Entry 6DLY (X-ray diffraction, 2.10 A resolution); this record covers chains A and B of the 4 polymer chains in the assembly.

== Chain A (and B) ==
Name: Beta sliding clamp
Organism: Mycobacterium marinum (strain ATCC BAA-535 / M)
Notes: chain B of this document is another copy of the same molecule, construct and numbering; everything in this record applies to it too
UniProtKB: B2HI47 (B2HI47_MYCMM); residues -1 to 400 here correspond to UniProt positions 1-402 (UniProt number = residue number + 2)
Chain sequence (410 residues; numbered -9 to 400; the number before each row is that of its first residue; numbers below 1 keep their minus sign (Met-9 is residue -9)):
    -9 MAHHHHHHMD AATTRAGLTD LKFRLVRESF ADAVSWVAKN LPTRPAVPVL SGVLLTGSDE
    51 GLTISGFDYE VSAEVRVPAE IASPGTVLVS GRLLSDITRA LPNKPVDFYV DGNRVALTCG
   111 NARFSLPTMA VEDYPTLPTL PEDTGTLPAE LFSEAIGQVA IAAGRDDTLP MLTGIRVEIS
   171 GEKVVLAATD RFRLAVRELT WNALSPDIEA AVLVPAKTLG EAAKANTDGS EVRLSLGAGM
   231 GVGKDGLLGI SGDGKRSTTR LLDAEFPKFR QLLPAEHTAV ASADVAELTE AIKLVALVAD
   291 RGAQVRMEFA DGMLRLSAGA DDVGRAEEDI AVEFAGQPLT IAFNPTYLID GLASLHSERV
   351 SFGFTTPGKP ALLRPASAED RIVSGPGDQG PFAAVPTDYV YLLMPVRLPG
Unresolved in the structure: -9 to 8, 216-219, 367-377, 399-400 (chain B: -9 to 8, 215-217, 374-377, 400)
Differences from the reference sequence: initiating methionine (-9); expression tag (-8 to -2)

== Chain A / chain B interface ==
Contacting residue pairs (45):
  Leu83(A) - Leu287(B)
  Leu83(A) - Val313(B)
  Asp86(A) - Leu287(B)
  Ile87(A) - Leu284(B)
  Ile87(A) - Leu287(B)
  Ala90(A) - Leu284(B)  hydrophobic
  Pro92(A) - Glu318(B)
  Arg104(A) - Asp311(B)  hydrogen bond (side chain-backbone)
  Arg104(A) - Gly314(B)
  Asn111(A) - Glu318(B)
  Asn111(A) - Asp319(B)  hydrogen bond (side chain-backbone)
  Ala112(A) - Glu317(B)
  Arg113(A) - Ala316(B)
  Arg113(A) - Glu317(B)  hydrogen bond (backbone-backbone)
  Phe114(A) - Leu284(B)  hydrophobic
  Phe114(A) - Arg315(B)
  Phe114(A) - Ala316(B)  hydrophobic
  Ser115(A) - Gly314(B)
  Ser115(A) - Arg315(B)  hydrogen bond (backbone-backbone)
  Pro117(A) - Asp312(B)
  Pro117(A) - Val313(B)
  Pro117(A) - Gly314(B)
  Leu284(A) - Ile87(B)
  Leu284(A) - Ala90(B)  hydrophobic
  Leu284(A) - Ala112(B)  hydrophobic
  Leu284(A) - Phe114(B)
  Leu287(A) - Leu83(B)
  Leu287(A) - Asp86(B)
  Leu287(A) - Ile87(B)  hydrophobic
  Asp311(A) - Arg104(B)  hydrogen bond (backbone-side chain)
  Asp312(A) - Pro117(B)
  Val313(A) - Leu83(B)
  Val313(A) - Pro117(B)
  Gly314(A) - Arg104(B)
  Gly314(A) - Ser115(B)
  Gly314(A) - Pro117(B)
  Arg315(A) - Phe114(B)
  Arg315(A) - Ser115(B)  hydrogen bond (backbone-backbone)
  Ala316(A) - Arg113(B)
  Ala316(A) - Phe114(B)  hydrophobic
  Glu317(A) - Ala112(B)
  Glu317(A) - Arg113(B)  hydrogen bond (backbone-backbone)
  Glu318(A) - Asn111(B)  hydrogen bond
  Asp319(A) - Asn111(B)  hydrogen bond (backbone-side chain)
  Ile320(A) - Asn111(B)
Interface residues without a listed pair, chain A (29 interface residues in all): Leu91, Leu116, Glu277, Val288, Ala310
Interface residues without a listed pair, chain B (29 interface residues in all): Leu91, Pro92, Leu116, Glu277, Val288, Ala310, Ile320

== In short ==
Chain A and chain B each contribute 29 residues to their interface, with 9 hydrogen bonds. Polar contacts
include Arg104(A)-Asp311(B), Asn111(A)-Asp319(B) and Glu318(A)-Asn111(B).
Both chains are Beta sliding clamp (Mycobacterium marinum (strain ATCC BAA-535 / M)). Entry 6DLY (Crystal
structure of DNA polymerase III subunit beta from Mycobacterium marinum in complex with a natural ...) was
determined by X-ray diffraction.
